PDB entry 3PV5 | X-ray diffraction, 2.40 A resolution | chains A and D of the 4 polymer chains in the assembly

[Chain A (and D)]
Protein: DegQ
From: Legionella fallonii
Notes: engineered mutation(s): N189G, P190G; chain D of this document is another copy of the same molecule, construct and numbering; everything in this record applies to it too
Sequence (451 residues; each row starts with the number of its first residue; numbers below 1 keep their minus sign (Met-11 is residue -11)):
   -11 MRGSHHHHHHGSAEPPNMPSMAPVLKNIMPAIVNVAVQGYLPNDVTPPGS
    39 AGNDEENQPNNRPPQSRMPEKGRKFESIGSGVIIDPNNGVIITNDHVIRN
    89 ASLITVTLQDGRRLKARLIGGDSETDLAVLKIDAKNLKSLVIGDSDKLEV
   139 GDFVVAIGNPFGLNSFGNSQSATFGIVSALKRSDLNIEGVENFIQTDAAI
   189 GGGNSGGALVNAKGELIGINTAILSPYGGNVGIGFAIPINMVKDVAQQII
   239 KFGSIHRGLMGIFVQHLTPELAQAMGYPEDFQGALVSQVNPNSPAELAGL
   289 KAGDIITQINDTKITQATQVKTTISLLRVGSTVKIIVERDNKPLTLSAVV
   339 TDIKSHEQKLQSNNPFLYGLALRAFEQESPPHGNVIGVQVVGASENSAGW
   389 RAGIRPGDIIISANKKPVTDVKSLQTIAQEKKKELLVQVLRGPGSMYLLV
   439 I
Disordered / not traced: -11 to 5, 30-60, 172-177, 213-217 (chain D: -11 to 6, 30-61, 152-155, 170-180, 212-218)

[How chain A and chain D interact]
Residue-residue contacts - 15 pairs, chain A then chain D:
  Gln26(A) - Glu383(D)
  Gln26(A) - Trp388(D)
  Lys62(A) - Glu383(D)  salt bridge
  Leu91(A) - Glu383(D)
  Leu91(A) - Asn384(D)
  Thr93(A) - Arg389(D)
  Arg101(A) - Arg389(D)  hydrogen bond (side chain-backbone)
  Arg101(A) - Ile439(D)
  Lys103(A) - Arg389(D)
  Glu383(A) - Leu91(D)
  Asn384(A) - Leu91(D)
  Asn384(A) - Lys103(D)
  Arg389(A) - Arg101(D)
  Arg389(A) - Leu102(D)
  Arg389(A) - Lys103(D)
Also at the interface, not in a pair above, chain A (13 interface residues in all): Arg100, Leu102, Trp388, Ile439
Also at the interface, not in a pair above, chain D (14 interface residues in all): Gln26, Lys62, Thr93, Arg100, Gln349

[Summary]
Chain A and chain D form an interface of 13 and 14 residues respectively; the contacts include 1 hydrogen bond
and 1 salt bridge. Polar contacts include Lys62(A)-Glu383(D) and Arg101(A)-Arg389(D).
Both chains are DegQ (Legionella fallonii). Entry 3PV5 (Structure of Legionella fallonii DegQ (N189G/P190G
variant)) was determined by X-ray diffraction together with 3PV2, 3PV3 and 3PV4 from the same study.
